Entry 1G8W (X-ray diffraction, 2.80 A resolution); this record covers chains A and B of the 4 polymer chains in the assembly.

# Chain A (and B)
Protein: Leucoagglutinating phytohemagglutinin
From: Phaseolus vulgaris
Notes: fragment: leucoagglutinating fraction of the seed lectin; chain B of this document is another copy of the same molecule, construct and numbering; everything in this record applies to it too
UniProt: P05087 (PHAL_PHAVU); residues 1-233 here correspond to UniProt positions 21-253 (UniProt number = residue number + 20)
Sequence (233 residues; numbered 1 to 233; the number before each row is that of its first residue):
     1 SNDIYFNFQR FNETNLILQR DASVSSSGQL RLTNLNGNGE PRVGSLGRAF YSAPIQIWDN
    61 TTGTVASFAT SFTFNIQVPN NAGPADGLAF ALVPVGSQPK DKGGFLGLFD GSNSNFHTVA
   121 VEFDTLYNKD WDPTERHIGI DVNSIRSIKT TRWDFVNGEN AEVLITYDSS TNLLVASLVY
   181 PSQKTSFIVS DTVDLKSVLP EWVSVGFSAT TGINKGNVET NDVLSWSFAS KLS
Covalently attached groups: N-acetylglucosamine (NAG) linked to Asn12
Bound ions: Mn2+: Glu122, Asp124, Asp132, His137; Ca2+: Asp124, Leu126, Asn128, Asp132

# Interface between chain A and chain B
Residue-residue contacts (42):
  Ser1(A) - Asn7(B)  hydrogen bond (backbone-side chain)
  Ser1(A) - Gln9(B)  hydrogen bond (backbone-side chain)
  Asn2(A) - Asn7(B)
  Asn2(A) - Phe8(B)
  Asn2(A) - Gln9(B)
  Asn2(A) - Arg10(B)
  Asp3(A) - Tyr5(B)
  Asp3(A) - Phe6(B)
  Asp3(A) - Asn7(B)  hydrogen bond (backbone-backbone)
  Ile4(A) - Tyr5(B)
  Ile4(A) - Phe6(B)  hydrophobic
  Ile4(A) - Tyr51(B)
  Tyr5(A) - Asp3(B)
  Tyr5(A) - Ile4(B)
  Tyr5(A) - Tyr5(B)  hydrogen bond (backbone-backbone)
  Phe6(A) - Asp3(B)
  Asn7(A) - Ser1(B)  hydrogen bond (side chain-backbone)
  Asn7(A) - Asn2(B)
  Asn7(A) - Asp3(B)  hydrogen bond (backbone-backbone)
  Phe8(A) - Asn2(B)
  Gln9(A) - Ser1(B)  hydrogen bond (side chain-backbone)
  Gln9(A) - Asn2(B)
  Arg10(A) - Asn2(B)
  Asn12(A) - Trp202(B)
  Thr14(A) - Pro54(B)
  Thr14(A) - Trp202(B)
  Asn15(A) - Pro54(B)
  Asn15(A) - Trp202(B)
  Tyr51(A) - Ile4(B)
  Tyr51(A) - Tyr51(B)
  Tyr51(A) - Ala53(B)
  Ser52(A) - Ala53(B)
  Ser52(A) - Pro54(B)
  Ala53(A) - Tyr51(B)
  Ala53(A) - Ser52(B)
  Ala53(A) - Ala53(B)  hydrophobic
  Pro54(A) - Thr14(B)
  Pro54(A) - Asn15(B)
  Pro54(A) - Ser52(B)
  Trp202(A) - Asn12(B)
  Trp202(A) - Thr14(B)
  Trp202(A) - Asn15(B)

# Summary
The chain A/chain B interface involves 18 residues from each chain, with 7 hydrogen bonds. Polar pairs include
Ser1(A)-Asn7(B), Ser1(A)-Gln9(B) and Asp3(A)-Asn7(B). N-acetylglucosamine is covalently linked to Asn12(A).
Glu122(A), Asp124(A), Asp132(A) and His137(A) coordinate Mn2+. Asp124(A), Leu126(A), Asn128(A) and Asp132(A)
coordinate Ca2+.
Chain A and chain B are both Leucoagglutinating phytohemagglutinin (Phaseolus vulgaris); the structure,
Improved structure of phytohemagglutinin-L from the kidney bean, was determined by X-ray diffraction (same
publication as 1G9F and 1G7Y).
